Entry 8HUH (X-ray diffraction, 2.80 A resolution); this record covers chains D and E of the 6 polymer chains in the assembly.

# Chain D
Name: Tubulin beta-2B chain
Source organism: Bos taurus
Reference sequence: Q6B856 (TBB2B_BOVIN); residues 1-445 here = UniProt positions 1-445
Amino-acid sequence (445 residues; each row starts with the number of its first residue):
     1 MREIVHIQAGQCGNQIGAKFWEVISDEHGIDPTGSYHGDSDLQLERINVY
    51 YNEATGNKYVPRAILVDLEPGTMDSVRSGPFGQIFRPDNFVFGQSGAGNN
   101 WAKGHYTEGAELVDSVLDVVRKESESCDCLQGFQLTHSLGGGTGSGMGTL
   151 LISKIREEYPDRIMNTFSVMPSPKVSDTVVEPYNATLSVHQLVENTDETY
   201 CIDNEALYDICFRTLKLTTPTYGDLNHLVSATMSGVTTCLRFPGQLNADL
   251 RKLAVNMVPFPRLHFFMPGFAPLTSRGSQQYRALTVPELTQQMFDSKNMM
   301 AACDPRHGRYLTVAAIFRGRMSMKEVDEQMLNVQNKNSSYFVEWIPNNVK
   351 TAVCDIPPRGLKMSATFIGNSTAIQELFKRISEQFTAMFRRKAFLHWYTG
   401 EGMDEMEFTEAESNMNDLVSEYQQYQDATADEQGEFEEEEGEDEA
Not modelled in the structure: 274-283, 432-445
Swiss-Prot annotation at these positions:
  - motif: Met1 to Ile4 (MREI motif)
  - binding site (GTP): Gln11, Glu69, Ser138, Gly142, Thr143, Gly144, Asn204, Asn226
  - binding site (Mg(2+)): Glu69
  - modified residue: Ser40 (Phosphoserine), Thr55 (Phosphothreonine), Lys58 (N6-acetyllysine), Ser172 (Phosphoserine), Thr285 (Phosphothreonine), Thr290 (Phosphothreonine), Arg318 (Omega-N-methylarginine), Glu438 (5-glutamyl polyglutamate)
  - cross-link (Glycyl lysine isopeptide (Lys-Gly)): Lys58 (interchain with G-Cter in ubiquitin), Lys324 (interchain with G-Cter in ubiquitin)
Small-molecule neighbours: GDP (guanosine-5'-diphosphate): Gly10, Gln11, Cys12, Gln15, Ile16, Ala97, Asn99, Ser138, Gly140, Gly141, Gly142, Thr143, Gly144, Val169, Pro171, Ser176, Glu181, Asn204, Leu207, Tyr222, Asn226

# Chain E
Name: Stathmin-4
Source organism: Rattus norvegicus
Reference sequence: P63043 (STMN4_RAT); residues 5-145 here correspond to UniProt positions 49-189 (UniProt number = residue number + 44)
Amino-acid sequence (143 residues; row label = number of the first residue in the row):
     3 MADMEVIELNKCTSGQSFEVILKPPSFDGVPEFNASLPRRRDPSLEEIQK
    53 KLEAAEERRKYQEAELLKHLAEKREHEREVIQKAIEENNNFIKMAKEKLA
   103 QKMESNKENREAHLAAMLERLQEKDKHAEEVRKNKELKEEASR
Not modelled in the structure: 3-5, 29-43, 142-145
Sequence notes: expression tag (3-4)
Swiss-Prot annotation at these positions:
  - modified residue: Ser46 (Phosphoserine)

# How chain D and chain E interact
Contacting residue pairs - 20 pairs, chain D then chain E:
  His105(D) - Lys126(E)
  Tyr106(D) - His129(E)  hydrogen bond
  Tyr106(D) - Ala130(E)  hydrophobic
  Tyr106(D) - Val133(E)  hydrophobic
  Tyr106(D) - Arg134(E)  hydrogen bond (backbone-side chain)
  Ala110(D) - Arg134(E)
  Ser153(D) - Leu123(E)
  Ser153(D) - Lys126(E)
  Lys154(D) - Asp127(E)  salt bridge
  Glu157(D) - Leu123(E)
  Glu157(D) - Gln124(E)
  Pro160(D) - Met119(E)  hydrophobic
  Gln191(D) - Lys126(E)  hydrogen bond
  Gly400(D) - Lys137(E)
  Glu401(D) - Val133(E)
  Glu401(D) - Lys137(E)
  Gly402(D) - Val133(E)
  Gly402(D) - Lys137(E)
  Met403(D) - Val133(E)
  Glu407(D) - His129(E)  salt bridge
Also at the interface, not in a pair above, chain D (17 interface residues in all): Thr107, Arg156, Asp161, Asn195
Also at the interface, not in a pair above, chain E (14 interface residues in all): Arg112, Leu116, Leu120, Asn136

# Summary
17 residues of chain D and 14 residues of chain E are in contact; the contacts include 3 hydrogen bonds and 2
salt bridges. Polar pairs include Lys154(D)-Asp127(E), Glu407(D)-His129(E) and Tyr106(D)-His129(E). Ligands of
chain D: GDP.
Chain D is Tubulin beta-2B chain (Bos taurus) and chain E is Stathmin-4 (Rattus norvegicus); the structure,
Crystal structure of T2R-TTL-3a complex, was determined by X-ray diffraction.
